Entry 7YMS (electron microscopy, 2.90 A resolution); this record covers chains A and D of the 6 polymer chains in the assembly.

# Chain A
Molecule: Capsid protein VP1
Organism: Coxsackievirus A16
Notes: EC 3.4.22.29, 3.6.1.15, 3.4.22.28, 2.7.7.48
UniProt: M4TAU2 (M4TAU2_9ENTO); residues 1-297 here correspond to UniProt positions 566-862 (UniProt number = residue number + 565)
Sequence (297 residues; each row starts with the number of its first residue):
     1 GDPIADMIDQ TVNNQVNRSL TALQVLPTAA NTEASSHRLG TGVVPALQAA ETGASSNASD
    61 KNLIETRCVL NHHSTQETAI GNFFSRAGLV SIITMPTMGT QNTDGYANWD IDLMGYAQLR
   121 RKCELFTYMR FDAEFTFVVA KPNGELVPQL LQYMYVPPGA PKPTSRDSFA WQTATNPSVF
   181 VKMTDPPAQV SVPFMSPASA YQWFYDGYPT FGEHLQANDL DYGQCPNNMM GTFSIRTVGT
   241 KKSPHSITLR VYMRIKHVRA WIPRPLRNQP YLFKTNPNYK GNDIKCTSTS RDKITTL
Unresolved in the structure: 1, 9-22

# Chain D
Molecule: Capsid protein VP4
Organism: Coxsackievirus A16
UniProt: A8TSC7 (A8TSC7_9ENTO); residues 1-69 here = UniProt positions 1-69
Sequence (69 residues; row label = number of the first residue in the row):
     1 MGSQVSTQRS GSHENSNSAS EGSTINYTTI NYYKDAYAAS AGRQDMSQDP KRFTDPVMDV
    61 IHEMAPPLK
Unresolved in the structure: 1-11
Sequence notes: conflict Arg-52 (Lys in A8TSC7)

# Interface between chain A and chain D
Contacting residue pairs (53; chain A residue first):
  Leu-23(A) / Ser-47(D)
  Leu-23(A) / Asp-49(D)
  Gln-24(A) / Met-46(D)
  Gln-24(A) / Ser-47(D)
  Gln-24(A) / Gln-48(D)  hydrogen bond (backbone-backbone)
  Val-25(A) / Met-46(D)
  Val-25(A) / Ser-47(D)
  Leu-26(A) / Met-46(D)  hydrogen bond (backbone-backbone)
  Pro-27(A) / Met-46(D)  hydrophobic
  Gly-42(A) / Pro-66(D)
  Val-43(A) / Met-64(D)
  Val-44(A) / Met-64(D)  hydrogen bond (backbone-backbone)
  Val-44(A) / Pro-66(D)  hydrophobic
  Pro-45(A) / Glu-63(D)
  Leu-47(A) / Pro-67(D)
  Gln-48(A) / Pro-67(D)
  Ala-49(A) / Pro-67(D)
  Thr-52(A) / Val-57(D)
  Gly-53(A) / Pro-56(D)
  Ala-54(A) / Thr-54(D)
  Ala-54(A) / Asp-55(D)
  Ala-54(A) / Pro-56(D)
  Ser-55(A) / Thr-54(D)  hydrogen bond (backbone-backbone)
  Asn-57(A) / Ile-61(D)  hydrogen bond (side chain-backbone)
  Asn-57(A) / His-62(D)
  Asn-57(A) / Glu-63(D)
  Ala-58(A) / Glu-63(D)
  Ser-59(A) / Glu-63(D)  hydrogen bond (backbone-side chain)
  Asn-62(A) / Glu-63(D)  hydrogen bond
  Thr-75(A) / Gln-48(D)
  Gln-76(A) / Arg-43(D)
  Gln-76(A) / Met-46(D)
  Ala-79(A) / Gln-44(D)
  Gly-81(A) / Gln-44(D)
  Asn-82(A) / Gln-44(D)
  Arg-130(A) / Ala-19(D)  hydrogen bond (side chain-backbone)
  Asp-132(A) / Ala-19(D)  hydrogen bond (side chain-backbone)
  Asp-132(A) / Tyr-37(D)
  Ser-191(A) / Tyr-37(D)
  Ser-191(A) / Ala-38(D)
  Pro-193(A) / Tyr-37(D)  hydrophobic
  Lys-256(A) / Tyr-37(D)  hydrogen bond (side chain-backbone)
  Lys-256(A) / Ala-38(D)
  Lys-256(A) / Ala-39(D)  hydrogen bond (side chain-backbone)
  His-257(A) / Ala-19(D)
  His-257(A) / Ser-20(D)
  His-257(A) / Ser-40(D)  hydrogen bond (side chain-backbone)
  His-257(A) / Ala-41(D)
  Val-258(A) / Ile-25(D)
  Arg-259(A) / Ala-19(D)
  Arg-259(A) / Glu-21(D)
  Arg-259(A) / Ser-23(D)  hydrogen bond
  Arg-259(A) / Ile-25(D)
Other interface residues (no listed pair), chain A (36 interface residues in all): Phe-131, Arg-254, Pro-263
Other interface residues (no listed pair), chain D (30 interface residues in all): Ser-18, Asn-26, Phe-53, Leu-68

# Summary
36 residues of chain A face 30 of chain D across their interface; the contacts include 13 hydrogen bonds.
Among the polar pairs are Asn-57(A)/Ile-61(D), Ser-59(A)/Glu-63(D) and Asn-62(A)/Glu-63(D).
Here chain A is Capsid protein VP1 and chain D is Capsid protein VP4, both from Coxsackievirus A16. Entry 7YMS
(Cryo-EM structure of Coxsackievirus A16 in complex with a neutralizing antibody 9B5) was determined by
electron microscopy together with 7YV2, 7YV7, 7YRF, 7YRH and 7Y7M from the same study.
